PDB entry 8VCX | X-ray diffraction, 2.59 A resolution | chains B and C of the 5 polymer chains in the assembly

Chain B:
Name: MHC class II HLA-DQ-beta-1
From: Homo sapiens
UniProt: O19707 (O19707_HUMAN); residue numbers follow UniProt; this construct covers 1-192
Sequence (192 residues; numbered 1 to 192; the number before each row is that of its first residue):
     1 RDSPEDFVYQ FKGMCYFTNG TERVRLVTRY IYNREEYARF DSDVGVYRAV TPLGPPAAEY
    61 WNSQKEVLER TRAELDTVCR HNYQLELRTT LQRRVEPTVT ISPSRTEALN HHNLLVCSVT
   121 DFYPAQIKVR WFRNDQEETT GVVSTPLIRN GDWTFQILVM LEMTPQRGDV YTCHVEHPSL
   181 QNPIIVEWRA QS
Unresolved in the structure: 1
Disulfide bonds: Cys15-Cys79, Cys117-Cys173
Glycans and other covalent adducts: N-acetylglucosamine (NAG) linked to Asn19

Chain C:
Name: Proinsulin C-peptide (InsC8-22)
From: Homo sapiens
UniProt: P01308 (INS_HUMAN); residues -2 to 12 here correspond to UniProt positions 64-78 (UniProt number = residue number + 66)
Sequence (15 residues; numbered -2 to 12; the number before each row is that of its first residue; numbers below 1 keep their minus sign (Gly-2 is residue -2)):
    -2 GQVELGGGPG AESCQ
Construct notes: engineered mutation Glu9 (Gly75 in P01308), Cys11 (Leu77 in P01308)

Interface between chain B and chain C:
Pairs across the interface (19):
  Phe11(B) - Gly4(C)
  Phe11(B) - Gly5(C)
  Phe11(B) - Pro6(C)  hydrophobic
  Tyr30(B) - Pro6(C)
  Tyr30(B) - Gly7(C)  hydrogen bond (side chain-backbone)
  Tyr37(B) - Glu9(C)  hydrogen bond
  Ala57(B) - Glu9(C)
  Tyr60(B) - Ala8(C)
  Tyr60(B) - Ser10(C)
  Trp61(B) - Gly7(C)
  Trp61(B) - Ala8(C)  hydrogen bond (side chain-backbone)
  Arg70(B) - Gly5(C)  hydrogen bond (side chain-backbone)
  Glu74(B) - Gly4(C)
  Glu74(B) - Gly5(C)  hydrogen bond (side chain-backbone)
  Val78(B) - Leu2(C)
  Val78(B) - Gly3(C)
  Asn82(B) - Glu1(C)
  Asn82(B) - Leu2(C)  hydrogen bond (side chain-backbone)
  Leu85(B) - Glu1(C)
Also at the interface, not in a pair above, chain B (12 interface residues in all): His81
Also at the interface, not in a pair above, chain C (11 interface residues in all): Val0

In short:
Chain B and chain C form an interface of 12 and 11 residues respectively; the contacts include 6 hydrogen
bonds. Among the polar pairs are Tyr30(B)-Gly7(C), Tyr37(B)-Glu9(C) and Trp61(B)-Ala8(C). N-acetylglucosamine
is covalently linked to Asn19(B).
Chain B is MHC class II HLA-DQ-beta-1 and chain C is Proinsulin C-peptide (InsC8-22), both from Homo sapiens;
the structure, Human TCR A2.13 in complex with DQ8-InsCpep, was determined by X-ray diffraction together with
8VCY, 8VD0, 8VD2, 8VDD and 8VDU from the same study.
